PDB entry 2O5I | X-ray diffraction, 2.50 A resolution | chains B and D of the 8 polymer chains in the assembly

[Chain B]
Protein: DNA-directed RNA polymerase alpha chain
From: Thermus thermophilus
Notes: EC 2.7.7.6
UniProtKB: Q5SHR6 (RPOA_THET8); residues 1-315 here = UniProt positions 1-315
Amino-acid sequence (315 residues; row label = number of the first residue in the row):
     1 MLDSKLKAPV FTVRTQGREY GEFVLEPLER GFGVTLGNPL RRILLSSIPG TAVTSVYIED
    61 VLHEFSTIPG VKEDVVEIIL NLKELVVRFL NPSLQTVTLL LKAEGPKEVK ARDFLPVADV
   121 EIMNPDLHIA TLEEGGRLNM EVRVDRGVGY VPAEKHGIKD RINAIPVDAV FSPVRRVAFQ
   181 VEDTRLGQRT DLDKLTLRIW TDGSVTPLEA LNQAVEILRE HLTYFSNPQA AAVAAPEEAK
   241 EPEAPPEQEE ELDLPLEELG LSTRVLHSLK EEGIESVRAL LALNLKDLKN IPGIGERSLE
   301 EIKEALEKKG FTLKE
Disordered / not traced: 230-315

[Chain D]
Protein: DNA-directed RNA polymerase beta' chain
From: Thermus thermophilus
Notes: EC 2.7.7.6
UniProtKB: Q8RQE8 (RPOC_THET8); residue numbers follow UniProt; this construct covers 1-1524
Amino-acid sequence (1524 residues; each row starts with the number of its first residue):
     1 MKKEVRKVRI ALASPEKIRS WSYGEVEKPE TINYRTLKPE RDGLFDERIF GPIKDYECAC
    61 GKYKRQRFEG KVCERCGVEV TKSIVRRYRM GHIELATPAA HIWFVKDVPS KIGTLLDLSA
   121 TELEQVLYFS KYIVLDPKGA ILNGVPVEKR QLLTDEEYRE LRYGKQETYP LPPGVDALVK
   181 DGEEVVKGQE LAPGVVSRLD GVALYRFPRR VRVEYVKKER AGLRLPLAAW VEKEAYKPGE
   241 ILAELPEPYL FRAEEEGVVE LKELEEGAFL VLRREDEPVA TYFLPVGMTP LVVHGEIVEK
   301 GQPLAEAKGL LRMPRQVRAA QVEAEEEGET VYLTLFLEWT EPKDYRVQPH MNVVVPEGAR
   361 VEAGDKIVAA IDPEEEVIAE AEGVVHLHEP ASILVVKARV YPFEDDVEVS TGDRVAPGDV
   421 LADGGKVKSD VYGRVEVDLV RNVVRVVESY DIDARMGAEA IQQLLKELDL EALEKELLEE
   481 MKHPSRARRA KARKRLEVVR AFLDSGNRPE WMILEAVPVL PPDLRPMVQV DGGRFATSDL
   541 NDLYRRLINR NNRLKKLLAQ GAPEIIIRNE KRMLQEAVDA LLDNGRRGAP VTNPGSDRPL
   601 RSLTDILSGK QGRFRQNLLG KRVDYSGRSV IVVGPQLKLH QCGLPKRMAL ELFKPFLLKK
   661 MEEKGIAPNV KAARRMLERQ RDIKDEVWDA LEEVIHGKVV LLNRAPTLHR LGIQAFQPVL
   721 VEGQSIQLHP LVCEAFNADF DGDQMAVHVP LSSFAQAEAR IQMLSAHNLL SPASGEPLAK
   781 PSRDIILGLY YITQVRKEKK GAGLEFATPE EALAAHERGE VALNAPIKVA GRETSVGRLK
   841 YVFANPDEAL LAVAHGIVDL QDVVTVRYMG KRLETSPGRI LFARIVAEAV EDEKVAWELI
   901 QLDVPQEKNS LKDLVYQAFL RLGMEKTARL LDALKYYGFT FSTTSGITIG IDDAVIPEEK
   961 KQYLEEADRK LLQIEQAYEM GFLTDRERYD QILQLWTETT EKVTQAVFKN FEENYPFNPL
  1021 YVMAQSGARG NPQQIRQLCG LRGLMQKPSG ETFEVPVRSS FREGLTVLEY FISSHGARKG
  1081 GADTALRTAD SGYLTRKLVD VTHEIVVREA DCGTTNYISV PLFQPDEVTR SLRLRKRADI
  1141 EAGLYGRVLA REVEVLGVRL EEGRYLSMDD VHLLIKAAEA GEIQEVPVRS PLTCQTRYGV
  1201 CQKCYGYDLS MARPVSIGEA VGIVAAQSIG EPGTQLTMRT FHTGGVAGAA DITQGLPRVI
  1261 ELFEARRPKA KAVISEIDGV VRIEETEEKL SVFVESEGFS KEYKLPKEAR LLVKDGDYVE
  1321 AGQPLTRGAI DPHQLLEAKG PEAVERYLVE EIQKVYRAQG VKLHDKHIEI VVRQMMKYVE
  1381 VTDPGDSRLL EGQVLEKWDV EALNERLIAE GKTPVAWKPL LMGVTKSALS TKSWLSAASF
  1441 QNTTHVLTEA AIAGKKDELI GLKENVILGR LIPAGTGSDF VRFTQVVDQK TLKAIEEARK
  1501 EAVEAKERPA ARRGVKREQP GKQA
Disordered / not traced: 1, 208-390, 1237-1254, 1506-1524
Metal / ion sites: Zn2+ site 1: Cys-58, Cys-60, Cys-73, Cys-76; Mg2+: Asp-739, Asp-741, Asp-743 (shared with 1 residue of chain H); Zn2+ site 2: Cys-1112, Cys-1194, Cys-1201, Cys-1204
Reported in the primary citation:
  - conformationally variable residues (domain motion): Leu-540 to Leu-581

[Interface between chain B and chain D]
Pairs across the interface (27):
  Arg-41(B) / Ala-854(D)
  Leu-45(B) / Leu-851(D)  hydrophobic
  Leu-45(B) / His-855(D)  hydrogen bond (backbone-side chain)
  Ser-46(B) / His-855(D)
  Phe-65(B) / Leu-813(D)  hydrophobic
  Phe-65(B) / Leu-839(D)  hydrophobic
  Asp-74(B) / Arg-872(D)
  Glu-77(B) / Arg-872(D)
  Leu-80(B) / Val-842(D)  hydrophobic
  Leu-80(B) / Ala-844(D)
  Lys-83(B) / Val-842(D)  hydrogen bond (side chain-backbone)
  Glu-84(B) / Arg-867(D)  salt bridge
  Gly-149(B) / His-855(D)
  Tyr-150(B) / Phe-843(D)
  Pro-152(B) / Ile-857(D)  hydrophobic
  Glu-154(B) / Val-821(D)
  Glu-154(B) / Lys-840(D)  salt bridge
  Val-170(B) / Glu-848(D)
  Arg-175(B) / Asp-847(D)
  Arg-175(B) / Glu-848(D)  salt bridge
  Arg-175(B) / Leu-851(D)
  Arg-176(B) / Asp-847(D)  salt bridge
  Arg-176(B) / Arg-884(D)
  Arg-185(B) / Asp-689(D)  salt bridge
  Arg-185(B) / Glu-692(D)  salt bridge
  Thr-190(B) / Glu-722(D)  hydrogen bond
  Arg-198(B) / Glu-888(D)  salt bridge
Interface residues without a listed pair, chain B (24 interface residues in all): His-63, Val-76, Asp-168, Val-174, Val-181
Interface residues without a listed pair, chain D (24 interface residues in all): Gln-636, Glu-810, Glu-817, Asn-845

[In short]
The chain B/chain D interface involves 24 residues from each chain, with 3 hydrogen bonds and 7 salt bridges.
Polar contacts include Glu-84(B)/Arg-867(D), Glu-154(B)/Lys-840(D) and Arg-175(B)/Glu-848(D). The Mg2+ site is
built by Asp-739(D), Asp-741(D) and Asp-743(D). Cys-58(D), Cys-60(D), Cys-73(D) and Cys-76(D) form the Zn2+
site 1. The paper reports conformational variability at Leu-540(D).
Chain B is DNA-directed RNA polymerase alpha chain and chain D is DNA-directed RNA polymerase beta' chain,
both from Thermus thermophilus; the structure, Crystal structure of the T. thermophilus RNA polymerase
elongation complex, was determined by X-ray diffraction.
